9EAN - chains A and C of the 3 polymer chains in the assembly; structure by electron microscopy, 2.40 A resolution.

# Chain A (and C)
Name: Capsid protein VP1
Organism: Murine norovirus 1
Notes: engineered mutation(s): D348E; chain C of this document is another copy of the same molecule, construct and numbering; everything in this record applies to it too
UniProtKB: Q80J94 (CAPSD_MNV1); residues 2-541 here = UniProt positions 2-541
Chain sequence (540 residues; numbered 2 to 541; the number before each row is that of its first residue):
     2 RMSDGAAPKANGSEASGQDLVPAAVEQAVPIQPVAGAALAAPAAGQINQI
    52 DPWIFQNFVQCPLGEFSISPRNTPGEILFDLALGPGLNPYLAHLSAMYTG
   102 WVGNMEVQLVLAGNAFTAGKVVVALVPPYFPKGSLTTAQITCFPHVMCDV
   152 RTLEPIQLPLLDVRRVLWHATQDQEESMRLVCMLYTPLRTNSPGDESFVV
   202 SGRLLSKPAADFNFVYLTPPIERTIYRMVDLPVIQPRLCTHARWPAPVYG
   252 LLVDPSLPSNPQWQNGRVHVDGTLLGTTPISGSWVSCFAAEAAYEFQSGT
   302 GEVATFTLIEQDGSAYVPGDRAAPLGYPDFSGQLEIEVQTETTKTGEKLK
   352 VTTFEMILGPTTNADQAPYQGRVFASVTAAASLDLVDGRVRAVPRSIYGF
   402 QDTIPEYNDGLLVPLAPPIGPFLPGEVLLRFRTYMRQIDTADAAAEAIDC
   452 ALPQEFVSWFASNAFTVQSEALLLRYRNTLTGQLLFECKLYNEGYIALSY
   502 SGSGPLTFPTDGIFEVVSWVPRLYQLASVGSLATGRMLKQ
Not modelled in the structure: 2-17, 533-541 (chain C: 2-26, 531-541)
Construct notes: variant Glu296 (Lys in Q80J94), Glu348 (Asp in Q80J94)
What the authors report for this chain:
  - contacts within the chain: Lys345-Glu348

# Chain A / chain C interface
Pairs across the interface (38; chain A residue first):
  Ala42(A) with Gln33(C)
  Pro43(A) with Pro34(C); Val35(C); Ala36(C), hydrogen bond (backbone-backbone)
  Ala44(A) with Leu40(C), hydrophobic; Val164(C); Arg165(C), hydrogen bond (backbone-backbone)
  Ala45(A) with Gln33(C)
  Gly46(A) with Ile32(C); Gln33(C), hydrogen bond (backbone-backbone); Val164(C)
  Gln47(A) with Pro31(C), hydrogen bond (side chain-backbone); Gln33(C)
  Ile48(A) with Gln33(C)
  Thr100(A) with Tyr130(C); Phe131(C)
  Val167(A) with Arg166(C)
  Leu168(A) with Arg166(C), hydrogen bond (backbone-backbone)
  Trp169(A) with Arg165(C), hydrogen bond (side chain-backbone); Arg166(C), hydrogen bond (backbone-side chain)
  His170(A) with Arg166(C)
  Ala171(A) with Tyr130(C), hydrophobic; Arg166(C)
  Glu176(A) with Arg166(C), salt bridge
  Tyr217(A) with Ile32(C); Leu126(C); Pro128(C), hydrophobic; Pro145(C); Met179(C)
  Leu218(A) with Cys143(C)
  Pro220(A) with Gln140(C); Cys143(C), hydrophobic; Phe144(C)
  Ile222(A) with Gln140(C)
  Tyr317(A) with Leu413(C)
  Gln371(A) with Leu412(C); Leu413(C)
  Arg373(A) with Leu412(C)
Also at the interface, not in a pair above, chain A (25 interface residues in all): Gln173, Asp174, Thr219, Pro319
Also at the interface, not in a pair above, chain C (25 interface residues in all): Pro132, Asp163, Val167, Val414

# Overview
The chain A/chain C interface involves 25 residues from each chain; the contacts include 7 hydrogen bonds and
1 salt bridge. Polar contacts include Glu176(A)-Arg166(C), Gln47(A)-Pro31(C) and Trp169(A)-Arg165(C). From the
paper: contacts within the chain involving Lys345(A) and Glu348(A).
Both chains are Capsid protein VP1 (Murine norovirus 1). Entry 9EAN (Murine norovirus allosteric escape mutant
D348E) was determined by electron microscopy (same publication as 9EAO, 9EAP and 9EAQ).
